PDB entry 6Q8O | X-ray diffraction, 3.60 A resolution | chains A and H of the 16 polymer chains in the assembly

[Chain A]
Name: NADH-quinone oxidoreductase subunit 7
From: Thermus thermophilus (strain HB8 / ATCC 27634 / DSM 579)
Notes: EC 1.6.5.11
Reference sequence: Q56217 (NQO7_THET8); numbering as in UniProt (aligned over 1-119)
Chain sequence (119 residues; numbered 1 to 119; the number before each row is that of its first residue):
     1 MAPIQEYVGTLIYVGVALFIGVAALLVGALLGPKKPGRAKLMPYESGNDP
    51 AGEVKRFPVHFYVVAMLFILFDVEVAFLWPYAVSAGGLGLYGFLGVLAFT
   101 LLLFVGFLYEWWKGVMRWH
Disordered / not traced: 118-119

[Chain H]
Name: NADH-quinone oxidoreductase subunit 8
From: Thermus thermophilus (strain HB8 / ATCC 27634 / DSM 579)
Notes: EC 1.6.5.11
Reference sequence: Q60019 (NQO8_THET8); residues 1-365 here = UniProt positions 1-365
Chain sequence (365 residues; numbered 1 to 365; the number before each row is that of its first residue):
     1 MTWSYPVDPYWMVALKALLVVVGLLTAFAFMTLIERRLLARFQVRMGPNR
    51 VGPFGLLQPLADAIKSIFKEDIVVAQADRFLFVLAPLISVVFALLAFGLI
   101 PFGPPGSFFGYQPWVINLDLGILYLFAVSELAVYGIFLSGWASGSKYSLL
   151 GSLRSSASLISYELGLGLALLAPVLLVGSLNLNDIVNWQKEHGWLFLYAF
   201 PAFLVYLIASMAEAARTPFDLPEAEQELVGGYHTEYSSIKWALFQMAEYI
   251 HFITASALIPTLFLGGWTMPVLEVPYLWMFLKIAFFLFFFIWIRATWFRL
   301 RYDQLLRFGWGFLFPLALLWFLVTALVVALDLPRTYLLYLSALSFLVLLG
   351 AVLYTPKPARKGGGA
Disordered / not traced: 1, 355-365
What the authors report for this chain:
  - binding site for Piericidin A: Gln-226

[How chain A and chain H interact]
Contacting residue pairs - 90 pairs, chain A then chain H:
  Met-1(A) with Thr-2(H), hydrogen bond (backbone-backbone); Trp-3(H)
  Ala-2(A) with Thr-2(H); Asp-119(H)
  Pro-3(A) with Thr-2(H)
  Gln-5(A) with Tyr-10(H), hydrogen bond
  Glu-6(A) with Thr-2(H), hydrogen bond; Ile-116(H); Asn-117(H), hydrogen bond (side chain-backbone); Leu-118(H)
  Tyr-7(A) with Leu-118(H), hydrophobic; Asp-119(H), hydrogen bond
  Val-8(A) with Tyr-10(H)
  Gly-9(A) with Val-13(H)
  Thr-10(A) with Ile-116(H); Leu-118(H)
  Tyr-13(A) with Val-20(H); Leu-94(H), hydrogen bond (side chain-backbone); Leu-95(H)
  Val-14(A) with Leu-95(H), hydrophobic
  Ala-17(A) with Val-91(H)
  Leu-18(A) with Val-91(H), hydrophobic
  Gly-21(A) with Leu-87(H)
  Val-22(A) with Leu-87(H)
  Ala-24(A) with Ile-239(H)
  Leu-25(A) with Ile-239(H), hydrophobic; Leu-243(H), hydrophobic
  Gly-28(A) with Asp-71(H); Ser-238(H), hydrogen bond (backbone-side chain); Ile-239(H)
  Ala-29(A) with Asp-71(H)
  Leu-31(A) with Ile-67(H), hydrophobic; Phe-68(H), hydrogen bond (backbone-backbone)
  Gly-32(A) with Phe-68(H); Glu-70(H)
  Pro-33(A) with Phe-68(H); Glu-70(H)
  Lys-34(A) with Glu-70(H), hydrogen bond (backbone-side chain)
  Lys-35(A) with Glu-70(H), hydrogen bond (backbone-side chain)
  Lys-40(A) with Ile-72(H)
  Leu-41(A) with Val-73(H); Val-74(H); Ala-75(H)
  Pro-43(A) with Glu-235(H)
  Pro-50(A) with Tyr-147(H)
  Ala-51(A) with Lys-146(H); Tyr-147(H)
  Val-54(A) with Lys-146(H)
  Phe-57(A) with Lys-146(H); Leu-149(H), hydrophobic; Leu-153(H), hydrophobic
  His-60(A) with Tyr-302(H); Leu-306(H)
  Phe-61(A) with Leu-153(H), hydrophobic; Ala-157(H), hydrophobic; Tyr-302(H)
  Val-64(A) with Ser-161(H); Leu-306(H), hydrophobic; Trp-310(H)
  Leu-67(A) with Trp-310(H)
  Phe-68(A) with Glu-130(H); Ile-160(H); Glu-163(H); Leu-164(H), hydrophobic
  Phe-71(A) with Leu-164(H), hydrophobic
  Asp-72(A) with Phe-126(H)
  Leu-78(A) with Leu-171(H), hydrophobic
  Trp-79(A) with Leu-171(H)
  Tyr-81(A) with Leu-175(H); Phe-321(H), hydrophobic; Ala-325(H); Ala-329(H)
  Ala-82(A) with Leu-171(H), hydrophobic; Val-174(H); Leu-175(H), hydrogen bond (backbone-backbone)
  Val-83(A) with Val-174(H), hydrophobic; Gly-178(H); Leu-180(H), hydrophobic
  Ala-85(A) with Leu-175(H), hydrophobic
  Gly-89(A) with Ala-329(H)
  Phe-93(A) with Leu-322(H); Leu-326(H)
  Leu-97(A) with Leu-322(H), hydrophobic
  Thr-100(A) with Leu-318(H)
  Phe-104(A) with Pro-315(H), hydrophobic; Leu-318(H), hydrophobic
  Phe-107(A) with Trp-310(H)
  Glu-110(A) with Trp-310(H), hydrogen bond
  Trp-111(A) with Arg-307(H); Gly-311(H)
Interface residues without a listed pair, chain A (61 interface residues in all): Ile-12, Ile-20, Val-27, Pro-36, Tyr-44, Gly-52, Val-75, Leu-90, Val-96
Interface residues without a listed pair, chain H (72 interface residues in all): Val-7, Ala-14, Ala-17, Val-21, Lys-69, Val-83, Ala-96, Phe-97, Gly-98, Trp-114, Val-115, Tyr-124, Ser-145, Gly-167, Leu-168, Lys-240, Asp-303, Val-328, Leu-330

[Overview]
61 residues of chain A and 72 residues of chain H are in contact, with 12 hydrogen bonds. Polar pairs include
Gln-5(A)/Tyr-10(H), Glu-6(A)/Thr-2(H) and Glu-6(A)/Asn-117(H). The paper reports a binding site for Piericidin
A at Gln-226(H).
Here chain A is NADH-quinone oxidoreductase subunit 7 and chain H is NADH-quinone oxidoreductase subunit 8,
both from Thermus thermophilus (strain HB8 / ATCC 27634 / DSM 579). Entry 6Q8O (Respiratory complex I from
Thermus thermophilus with bound Piericidin A) was determined by X-ray diffraction, deposited together with
6I0D, 6I1P, 6Q8W, 6Q8X, 6Y11, 6ZIY and 3 further entries.
